Entry 2HXC (X-ray diffraction, 1.45 A resolution); this record covers chains A and B of the 4 polymer chains in the assembly.

# Chain A (and B)
Name: Aromatic amine dehydrogenase
Organism: Alcaligenes faecalis
Notes: EC 1.4.99.4; chain B of this document is another copy of the same molecule, construct and numbering; everything in this record applies to it too
Reference sequence: P84888 (AAUB_ALCFA); residues 73-432 here correspond to UniProt positions 30-389 (UniProt number = residue number - 43)
Sequence (361 residues; row label = number of the first residue in the row):
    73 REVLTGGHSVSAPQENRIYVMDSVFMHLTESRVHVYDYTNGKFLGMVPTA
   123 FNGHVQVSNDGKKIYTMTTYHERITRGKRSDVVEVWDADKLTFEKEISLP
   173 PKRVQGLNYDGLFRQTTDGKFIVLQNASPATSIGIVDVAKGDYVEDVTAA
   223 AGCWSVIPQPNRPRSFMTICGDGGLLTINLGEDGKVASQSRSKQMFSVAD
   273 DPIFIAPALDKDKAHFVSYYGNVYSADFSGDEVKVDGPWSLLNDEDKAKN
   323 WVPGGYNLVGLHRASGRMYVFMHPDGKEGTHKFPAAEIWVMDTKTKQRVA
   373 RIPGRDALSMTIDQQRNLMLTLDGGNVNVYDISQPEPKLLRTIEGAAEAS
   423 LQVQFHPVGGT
Not modelled in the structure: 73, 433 (chain B: 73)
Disulfide bonds: Cys225-Cys242
Residues lining bound ligands: benzylamine (ABN): Phe97, Leu100, Asn124, Gly178, Leu179

# Interface between chain A and chain B
Contacting residue pairs (32):
  Val96(A) - His99(B)
  Met98(A) - Glu102(B)
  His99(A) - Val96(B)
  His99(A) - Glu102(B)  salt bridge
  His99(A) - Arg104(B)
  His99(A) - Glu420(B)  salt bridge
  Leu100(A) - Glu102(B)  hydrogen bond (backbone-side chain)
  Thr101(A) - Glu102(B)  hydrogen bond
  Glu102(A) - Met98(B)
  Glu102(A) - His99(B)  salt bridge
  Glu102(A) - Leu100(B)  hydrogen bond (side chain-backbone)
  Glu102(A) - Thr101(B)  hydrogen bond
  Arg104(A) - His99(B)
  Pro120(A) - Thr147(B)
  Ala122(A) - Ile146(B)  hydrophobic
  Tyr142(A) - Arg145(B)
  Tyr142(A) - Ile146(B)  hydrophobic
  Arg145(A) - Tyr142(B)
  Arg145(A) - Ser152(B)
  Arg145(A) - Glu168(B)  salt bridge
  Ile146(A) - Ala122(B)  hydrophobic
  Ile146(A) - Tyr142(B)  hydrophobic
  Thr147(A) - Pro120(B)
  Arg148(A) - Glu156(B)  salt bridge
  Arg148(A) - Phe165(B)
  Arg148(A) - Glu168(B)  salt bridge
  Ser152(A) - Arg145(B)
  Glu156(A) - Arg148(B)  salt bridge
  Phe165(A) - Arg148(B)
  Glu168(A) - Arg145(B)  salt bridge
  Glu168(A) - Arg148(B)  salt bridge
  Glu420(A) - His99(B)  salt bridge
Interface residues without a listed pair, chain A (20 interface residues in all): Glu144
Interface residues without a listed pair, chain B (20 interface residues in all): Glu144

# Summary
Chain A and chain B each contribute 20 residues to their interface, with 4 hydrogen bonds and 10 salt bridges.
Polar contacts include His99(A)-Glu102(B), His99(A)-Glu420(B) and Arg145(A)-Glu168(B). Ligands of chain A:
benzylamine.
Both chains are Aromatic amine dehydrogenase (Alcaligenes faecalis). Entry 2HXC (Crystal structure of the
benzylamine complex of aromatic amine dehydrogenase in N-semiquinone form) was determined by X-ray
diffraction, deposited together with 2IUP, 2IUQ, 2IUR and 2IUV.
